Entry 1U8T (X-ray diffraction, 1.50 A resolution); this record covers chains A and E.

== Chain A ==
Molecule: Chemotaxis protein cheY
Organism: Escherichia coli
UniProtKB: P06143 (CHEY_ECOLI); residues 2-129 here correspond to UniProt positions 1-128 (UniProt number = residue number - 1)
Chain sequence (128 residues; row label = number of the first residue in the row):
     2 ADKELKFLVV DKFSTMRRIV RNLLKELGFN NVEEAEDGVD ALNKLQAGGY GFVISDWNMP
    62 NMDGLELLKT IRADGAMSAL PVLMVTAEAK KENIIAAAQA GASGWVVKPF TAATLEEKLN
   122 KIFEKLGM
Not modelled in the structure: 127-128
Sequence notes: engineered mutation Lys13 (Asp12 in P06143), Trp106 (Tyr105 in P06143); modified residue (17, 60, 63, 78, 85, 129)
Modified / non-standard residues: Mse17, Mse60, Mse63, Mse78, Mse85, Mse129 (selenomethionine; parent Met)

== Chain E ==
Molecule: Flagellar motor switch protein fliM
UniProtKB: P06974 (FLIM_ECOLI); residues 1-16 here = UniProt positions 1-16
Chain sequence (16 residues; numbered 1 to 16; the number before each row is that of its first residue):
     1 MGDSILSQAE IDALLN
Not modelled in the structure: 1-3

== Chain A / chain E interface ==
Contacting residue pairs - 23 pairs, chain A then chain E:
  Ala90(A) - Ser4(E)
  Ala90(A) - Ile5(E)
  Ala90(A) - Leu6(E)  hydrogen bond (backbone-backbone)
  Lys91(A) - Ser4(E)
  Lys92(A) - Ser4(E)  hydrogen bond (backbone-backbone)
  Lys92(A) - Leu6(E)
  Ile95(A) - Ile11(E)  hydrophobic
  Ile95(A) - Leu15(E)
  Ala103(A) - Leu15(E)
  Ser104(A) - Leu15(E)
  Gly105(A) - Leu15(E)
  Gly105(A) - Asn16(E)
  Trp106(A) - Gln8(E)  hydrogen bond (backbone-side chain)
  Trp106(A) - Ile11(E)  hydrophobic
  Trp106(A) - Leu15(E)  hydrophobic
  Trp106(A) - Asn16(E)  hydrogen bond (backbone-side chain)
  Val107(A) - Gln8(E)
  Val108(A) - Gln8(E)  hydrogen bond (backbone-side chain)
  Val108(A) - Ile11(E)  hydrophobic
  Lys119(A) - Gln8(E)
  Lys119(A) - Asp12(E)  salt bridge
  Lys119(A) - Asn16(E)
  Lys122(A) - Asn16(E)
Also at the interface, not in a pair above, chain A (15 interface residues in all): Ala98, Ala99, Thr115

== In short ==
The interface between chain A and chain E involves 15 residues on one side and 8 on the other, with 5 hydrogen
bonds and 1 salt bridge. Among the polar pairs are Lys119(A)-Asp12(E), Trp106(A)-Gln8(E) and
Trp106(A)-Asn16(E).
Chain A is Chemotaxis protein cheY (Escherichia coli) and chain E is Flagellar motor switch protein fliM; the
structure, Crystal structure of CheY D13K Y106W alone and in complex with a FliM peptide, was determined by
X-ray diffraction.
